Entry 5W5R (X-ray diffraction, 1.75 A resolution); this record covers chains A and P of the 3 polymer chains in the assembly.

Chain A (and P):
Name: Glucose-1-phosphate adenylyltransferase
Organism: Rhizobium radiobacter
Notes: EC 2.7.7.27; chain P of this document is another copy of the same molecule, construct and numbering; everything in this record applies to it too
UniProtKB: P39669 (GLGC_RHIRD); residues 7-421 here correspond to UniProt positions 6-420 (UniProt number = residue number - 1)
Chain sequence (418 residues; row label = number of the first residue in the row):
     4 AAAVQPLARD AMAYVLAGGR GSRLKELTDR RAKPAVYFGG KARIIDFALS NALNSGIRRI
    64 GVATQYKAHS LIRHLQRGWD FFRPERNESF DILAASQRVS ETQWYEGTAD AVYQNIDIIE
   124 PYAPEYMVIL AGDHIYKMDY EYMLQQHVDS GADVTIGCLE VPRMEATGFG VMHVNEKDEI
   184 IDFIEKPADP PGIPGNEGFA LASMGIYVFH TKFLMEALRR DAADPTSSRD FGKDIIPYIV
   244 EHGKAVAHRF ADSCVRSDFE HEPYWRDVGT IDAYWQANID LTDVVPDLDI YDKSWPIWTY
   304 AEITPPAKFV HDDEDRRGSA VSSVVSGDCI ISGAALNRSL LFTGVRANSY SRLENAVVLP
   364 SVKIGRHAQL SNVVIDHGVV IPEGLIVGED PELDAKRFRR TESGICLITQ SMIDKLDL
Not modelled in the structure: 101-103 (chain P: 4-6, 99-104)
Construct notes: expression tag (4-6); engineered mutation Ala97 (Pro96 in P39669); conflict Leu221 (Val220 in P39669)
Swiss-Prot annotation at these positions:
  - binding site (alpha-D-glucose 1-phosphate): Tyr108, Gly173, Glu188, Lys189, Ser206
Small-molecule neighbours: pyruvic acid (PYR): Lys44, Thr307, Pro308, Pro309, Ala310, Val328, Ser329, Gly330
What the authors report for this chain:
  - binding site for pyruvic acid: Lys44, Pro308, Pro309, Ala310, Val328, Ser329, Gly330
  - allosteric site: Lys44, Gly330
  - contacts within the chain: Ala310-Val328, Ser329-Cys332 (hydrogen bond), Gly330-Gly347 (backbone contact), Gly330-Cys332 (hydrogen bond), Cys332-Phe345 (hydrogen bond), Cys332-Val348 (hydrogen bond)
  - binding site for sulfate ion: Arg46
  - allosteric site: Arg46 (citing earlier work)
  - mutagenesis - K44A: decreased stability
  - mutagenesis - K44A: abolished binding to pyruvic acid
  - mutagenesis - G330D: increased catalytic activity
  - mutagenesis - G330D: increased stability
  - mutagenesis - K44A: abolished catalytic activity
  - mutagenesis - K44A: decreased catalytic activity on Fru6P
  - catalytic residues: Arg26 (citing earlier work)

Chain A / chain P interface:
Pairs across the interface (64; chain A residue first):
  Lys44(A) with Thr307(P), hydrogen bond (side chain-backbone); Pro308(P); Pro309(P)
  Leu284(A) with Lys311(P)
  Thr285(A) with Lys311(P)
  Asp286(A) with Lys311(P), hydrogen bond (backbone-side chain)
  Val287(A) with Val313(P), hydrophobic; His314(P)
  Ile293(A) with Pro308(P); Pro309(P)
  Tyr294(A) with Pro308(P), hydrophobic; Pro309(P); Lys311(P); Asp331(P)
  Lys296(A) with Asp331(P), salt bridge
  Trp301(A) with Ile306(P), hydrophobic
  Thr302(A) with Ile306(P)
  Ala304(A) with Ile306(P), hydrophobic
  Ile306(A) with Trp301(P), hydrophobic; Thr302(P); Ala304(P), hydrophobic
  Thr307(A) with Lys44(P), hydrogen bond (backbone-side chain)
  Pro308(A) with Lys44(P); Tyr294(P), hydrophobic
  Pro309(A) with Tyr294(P), hydrogen bond (backbone-side chain); Val327(P), hydrophobic; Val328(P); Ser329(P)
  Ala310(A) with Val327(P); Val328(P), hydrogen bond (backbone-backbone)
  Lys311(A) with Leu284(P), hydrogen bond (side chain-backbone); Thr285(P); Asp286(P), hydrogen bond (side chain-backbone); Tyr294(P); Ser326(P)
  Phe312(A) with Phe312(P), hydrophobic; Ala323(P); Ser325(P), hydrogen bond (backbone-backbone); Ser326(P), hydrogen bond (backbone-backbone)
  Val313(A) with Val287(P), hydrophobic
  His314(A) with Val287(P)
  Asp315(A) with Val324(P)
  Arg320(A) with Val324(P)
  Gly321(A) with Ala323(P)
  Ser322(A) with Ser322(P); Ala323(P), hydrogen bond (side chain-backbone); Val324(P)
  Ala323(A) with Phe312(P); Gly321(P); Ser322(P)
  Val324(A) with Asp315(P); Ser322(P)
  Ser325(A) with Phe312(P), hydrogen bond (backbone-backbone); Asp315(P)
  Ser326(A) with Lys311(P); Phe312(P), hydrogen bond (backbone-backbone)
  Val327(A) with Pro309(P), hydrophobic; Ala310(P)
  Val328(A) with Pro309(P); Ala310(P), hydrogen bond (backbone-backbone)
  Ser329(A) with Pro309(P)
  Asp331(A) with Tyr294(P)
  Ile333(A) with Tyr294(P), hydrophobic
  Arg349(A) with Tyr294(P)
Interface residues without a listed pair, chain A (39 interface residues in all): Gly42, Gly43, Pro289, Cys332, Asn340
Interface residues without a listed pair, chain P (36 interface residues in all): Gly42, Gly43, Pro289, Ile293, Arg320, Ile333, Arg349
From the paper, about this interface:
  - pairs named by the authors: Lys44(P)-Thr307(A)

Summary:
Chain A and chain P form an interface of 39 and 36 residues respectively; the contacts include 13 hydrogen
bonds and 1 salt bridge. Polar contacts include Lys296(A)-Asp331(P), Lys44(A)-Thr307(P) and
Asp286(A)-Lys311(P). The paper describes a contact between Lys44(P) and Thr307(A). From the paper: the
catalytic residue Arg26(A); K44A of chain A reduces stability.
Chain A and chain P are both Glucose-1-phosphate adenylyltransferase (Rhizobium radiobacter); the structure,
Agrobacterium tumefaciens ADP-glucose pyrophosphorylase P96A mutant bound to activator pyruvate, was
determined by X-ray diffraction, deposited together with 5W5T and 5W6J.
